7AQO - chains G and H of the 12 polymer chains in the assembly; structure by electron microscopy, 4.50 A resolution (low resolution: residue-level contacts below are approximate; hydrogen-bond / salt-bridge calls are withheld).

[Chain G]
Protein: THO complex subunit 2
From: Saccharomyces cerevisiae S288C
Reference sequence: A0A6A5Q535 (A0A6A5Q535_YEASX); residues 1-1597 here = UniProt positions 1-1597
Amino-acid sequence (1601 residues; each row starts with the number of its first residue; numbers below 1 keep their minus sign (Gly-3 is residue -3)):
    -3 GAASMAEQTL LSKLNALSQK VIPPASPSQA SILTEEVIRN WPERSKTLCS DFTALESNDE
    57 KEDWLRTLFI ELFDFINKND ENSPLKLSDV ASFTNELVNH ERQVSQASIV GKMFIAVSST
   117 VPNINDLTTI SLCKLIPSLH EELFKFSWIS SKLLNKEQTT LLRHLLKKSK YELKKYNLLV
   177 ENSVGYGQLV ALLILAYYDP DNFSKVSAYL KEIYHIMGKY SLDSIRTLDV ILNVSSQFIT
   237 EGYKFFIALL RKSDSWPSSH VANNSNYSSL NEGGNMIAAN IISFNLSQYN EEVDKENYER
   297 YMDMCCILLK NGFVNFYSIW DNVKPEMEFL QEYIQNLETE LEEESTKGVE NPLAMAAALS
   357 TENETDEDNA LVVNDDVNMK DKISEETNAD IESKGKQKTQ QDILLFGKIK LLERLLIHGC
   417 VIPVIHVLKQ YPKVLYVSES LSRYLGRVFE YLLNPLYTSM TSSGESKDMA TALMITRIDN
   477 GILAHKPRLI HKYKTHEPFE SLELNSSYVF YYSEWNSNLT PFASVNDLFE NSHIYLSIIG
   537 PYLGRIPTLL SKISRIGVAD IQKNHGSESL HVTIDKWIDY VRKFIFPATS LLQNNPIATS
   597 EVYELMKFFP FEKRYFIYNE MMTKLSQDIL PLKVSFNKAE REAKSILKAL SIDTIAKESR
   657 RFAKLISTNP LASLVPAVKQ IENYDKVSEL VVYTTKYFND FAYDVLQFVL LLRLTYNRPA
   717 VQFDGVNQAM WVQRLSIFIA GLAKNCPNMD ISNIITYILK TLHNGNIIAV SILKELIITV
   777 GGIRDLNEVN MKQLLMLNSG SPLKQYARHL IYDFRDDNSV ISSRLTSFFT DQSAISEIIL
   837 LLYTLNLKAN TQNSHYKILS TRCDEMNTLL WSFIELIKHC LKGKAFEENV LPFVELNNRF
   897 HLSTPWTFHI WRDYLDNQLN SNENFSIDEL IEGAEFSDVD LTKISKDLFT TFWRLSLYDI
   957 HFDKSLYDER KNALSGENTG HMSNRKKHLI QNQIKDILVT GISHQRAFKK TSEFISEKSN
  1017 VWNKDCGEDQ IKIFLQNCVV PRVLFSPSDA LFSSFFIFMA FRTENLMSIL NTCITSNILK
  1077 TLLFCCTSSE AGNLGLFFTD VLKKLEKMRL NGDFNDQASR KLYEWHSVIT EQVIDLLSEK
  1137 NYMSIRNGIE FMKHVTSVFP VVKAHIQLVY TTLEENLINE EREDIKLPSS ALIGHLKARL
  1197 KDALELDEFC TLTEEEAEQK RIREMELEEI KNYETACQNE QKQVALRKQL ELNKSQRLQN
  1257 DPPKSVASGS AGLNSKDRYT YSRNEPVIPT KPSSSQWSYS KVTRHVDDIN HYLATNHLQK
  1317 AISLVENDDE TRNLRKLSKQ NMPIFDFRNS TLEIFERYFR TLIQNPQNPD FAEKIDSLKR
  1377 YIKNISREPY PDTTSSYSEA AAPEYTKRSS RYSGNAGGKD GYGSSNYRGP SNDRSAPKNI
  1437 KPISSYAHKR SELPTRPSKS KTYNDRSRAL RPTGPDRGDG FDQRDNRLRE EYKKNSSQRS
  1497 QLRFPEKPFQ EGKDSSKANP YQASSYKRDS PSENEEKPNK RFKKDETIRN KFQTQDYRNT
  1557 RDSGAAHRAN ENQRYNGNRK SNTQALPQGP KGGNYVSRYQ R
Disordered / not traced: -3 to 11, 73-84, 357-393, 972-982, 1019-1023, 1156-1597
Construct notes: expression tag (-3 to 0)

[Chain H]
Protein: THO complex subunit HPR1
From: Saccharomyces cerevisiae S288C
Reference sequence: P17629 (HPR1_YEAST); residues 1-720 here = UniProt positions 1-720
Amino-acid sequence (720 residues; numbered 1 to 720; the number before each row is that of its first residue):
     1 MSNTEELIQN SIGFLQKTFK ALPVSFDSIR HEPLPSSMLH ASVLNFEWEP LEKNISAIHD
    61 RDSLIDIILK RFIIDSMTNA IEDEEENNLE KGLLNSCIGL DFVYNSRFNR SNPASWGNTF
   121 FELFSTIIDL LNSPSTFLKF WPYAESRIEW FKMNTSVEPV SLGESNLISY KQPLYEKLRH
   181 WNDILAKLEN NDILNTVKHY NMKYKLENFL SELLPINEES NFNRSASISA LQESDNEWNR
   241 SARERESNRS SDVIFAADYN FVFYHLIICP IEFAFSDLEY KNDVDRSLSP LLDAILEIEE
   301 NFYSKIKMNN RTRYSLEEAL NTEYYANYDV MTPKLPVYMK HSNAMKMDRN EFWANLQNIK
   361 ESDDYTLRPT IMDISLSNTT CLYKQLTQED DDYYRKQFIL QLCFTTNLIR NLISSDETRN
   421 FYKSCYLREN PLSDIDFENL DEVNKKRGLN LCSYICDNRV LKFYKIKDPD FYRVIRKLMS
   481 SDEKFTTAKI DGFKEFQNFR ISKEKIPPPA FDETFKKFTF IKMGNKLINN VWKIPTGLDK
   541 IEQEVKKPEG VYEAAQAKWE SKISSETSGG EAKDEIIRQW QTLRFLRSRY LFDFDKVNEK
   601 TGVDGLFEEP RKVEALDDSF KEKLLYKINQ EHRKKLQDAR EYKIGKERKK RALEEEASFP
   661 EREQKIKSQR INSASQTEGD ELKSEQTQPK GEISEENTKI KSSEVSSQDP DSGVAGEFAP
Disordered / not traced: 1, 79-88, 242-249, 554-575, 605-720
UniProt features mapped onto this chain:
  - modified residue: Ser234 (Phosphoserine)

[How chain G and chain H interact]
Pairs across the interface (153; chain G residue first):
  Leu157(G) - Arg428(H)
  His160(G) - Arg428(H)
  Lys164(G) - Glu429(H)
  Lys166(G) - Arg179(H)
  Lys166(G) - Asn182(H)
  Tyr167(G) - Tyr175(H)
  Tyr167(G) - Leu178(H)
  Tyr167(G) - Arg179(H)
  Tyr167(G) - Asn182(H)
  Tyr167(G) - Ser220(H)
  Glu168(G) - Asn182(H)
  Leu169(G) - Asn182(H)
  Leu169(G) - Ser220(H)
  Lys171(G) - Ser211(H)
  Lys171(G) - Asn221(H)
  Lys171(G) - Asn223(H)
  Tyr172(G) - Ala226(H)
  Tyr172(G) - Ile228(H)
  Asn173(G) - Asn223(H)
  Asn173(G) - Lys489(H)
  Leu174(G) - Asp482(H)
  Leu174(G) - Phe485(H)
  Leu174(G) - Thr486(H)
  Leu175(G) - Phe404(H)
  Leu175(G) - Leu478(H)
  Val176(G) - Phe404(H)
  Val176(G) - Leu408(H)
  Val176(G) - Asp482(H)
  Glu177(G) - Asn223(H)
  Glu177(G) - Ala226(H)
  Glu177(G) - Ser227(H)
  Glu177(G) - Ile228(H)
  Glu177(G) - Lys489(H)
  Asn178(G) - Ile228(H)
  Asn178(G) - Leu231(H)
  Ser179(G) - Ile267(H)
  Val180(G) - Leu231(H)
  Val180(G) - Gln401(H)
  Gln184(G) - Thr370(H)
  Gln184(G) - Met372(H)
  Gln184(G) - Asp373(H)
  Gln184(G) - Gln397(H)
  Val186(G) - Leu400(H)
  Ala187(G) - Met372(H)
  Ala187(G) - Gln397(H)
  Leu188(G) - Ile371(H)
  Leu188(G) - Met372(H)
  Ile190(G) - Tyr393(H)
  Tyr194(G) - Pro333(H)
  Pro196(G) - Leu335(H)
  Asp197(G) - Arg349(H)
  Asp197(G) - Asn350(H)
  Asp197(G) - Trp353(H)
  Lys201(G) - Trp353(H)
  Ala204(G) - Gln357(H)
  Glu208(G) - Thr370(H)
  Glu208(G) - Ile371(H)
  Tyr210(G) - Tyr204(H)
  His211(G) - Val197(H)
  His211(G) - Tyr200(H)
  His211(G) - Thr370(H)
  Ile212(G) - Thr370(H)
  Met213(G) - Tyr204(H)
  Gly214(G) - Tyr200(H)
  Gly214(G) - Lys203(H)
  Lys215(G) - Tyr200(H)
  Ser220(G) - Asn208(H)
  Ile221(G) - Ser211(H)
  Arg222(G) - Ser481(H)
  Arg222(G) - Asp482(H)
  Arg222(G) - Phe485(H)
  Asp225(G) - Phe485(H)
  Asn229(G) - Leu478(H)
  Asn229(G) - Ser481(H)
  Gln233(G) - Asp470(H)
  Gln233(G) - Arg473(H)
  Gln233(G) - Val474(H)
  Asp250(G) - Tyr204(H)
  Tyr263(G) - Ile506(H)
  Tyr263(G) - Pro509(H)
  Tyr263(G) - Phe511(H)
  Ser264(G) - Ile506(H)
  Asn267(G) - Glu504(H)
  Met272(G) - Leu162(H)
  Met272(G) - Gly163(H)
  Asn276(G) - Ile216(H)
  Asn276(G) - Phe499(H)
  Phe280(G) - Phe496(H)
  Val289(G) - Arg476(H)
  Val289(G) - Ser480(H)
  Asn293(G) - Arg473(H)
  Arg296(G) - Arg473(H)
  Tyr297(G) - Lys477(H)
  Tyr313(G) - Ile506(H)
  Asp317(G) - Ser502(H)
  Asn318(G) - Phe499(H)
  Asn318(G) - Arg500(H)
  His422(G) - Ile506(H)
  Lys425(G) - Phe511(H)
  His487(G) - Tyr324(H)
  Tyr489(G) - Asn327(H)
  Asn501(G) - Tyr324(H)
  Asn501(G) - Tyr325(H)
  His529(G) - Glu513(H)
  His529(G) - Phe515(H)
  Ile530(G) - Phe511(H)
  Asp575(G) - Phe515(H)
  Asp575(G) - Lys516(H)
  Arg578(G) - Lys517(H)
  Lys579(G) - Thr514(H)
  Lys579(G) - Phe515(H)
  Phe607(G) - Trp532(H)
  Glu608(G) - Lys522(H)
  Tyr611(G) - Met523(H)
  Phe612(G) - Phe518(H)
  Phe612(G) - Thr519(H)
  Asn615(G) - Gly524(H)
  Thr711(G) - Leu527(H)
  Thr711(G) - Ile528(H)
  Thr711(G) - Val531(H)
  Asn749(G) - Trp532(H)
  Lys756(G) - Val531(H)
  Lys756(G) - Ile534(H)
  Lys756(G) - Thr536(H)
  His759(G) - Pro535(H)
  His759(G) - Thr536(H)
  Glu833(G) - Ile541(H)
  Leu836(G) - Ile541(H)
  Leu837(G) - Ile541(H)
  Thr840(G) - Ile541(H)
  Asn846(G) - Gln581(H)
  Gln848(G) - Gln581(H)
  Ser850(G) - Ile577(H)
  Tyr852(G) - Ile577(H)
  Leu855(G) - Gln581(H)
  Cys859(G) - Arg584(H)
  Phe896(G) - Leu538(H)
  Lys1028(G) - Phe592(H)
  Leu1031(G) - Phe592(H)
  Gln1032(G) - Arg587(H)
  Gln1032(G) - Ser588(H)
  Gln1032(G) - Arg589(H)
  Gln1032(G) - Tyr590(H)
  Gln1032(G) - Leu591(H)
  Asn1033(G) - Ser588(H)
  Leu1040(G) - Arg587(H)
  Asn1073(G) - Asp595(H)
  Thr1077(G) - Phe594(H)
  Leu1078(G) - Leu591(H)
  Phe1080(G) - Trp580(H)
  Cys1081(G) - Trp580(H)
  Cys1081(G) - Leu583(H)
  Cys1081(G) - Arg584(H)
Also at the interface, not in a pair above, chain G (119 interface residues in all): Lys163, Gly183, Leu191, Ser200, Tyr216, Ser217, Val230, Phe234, Ala275, Glu292, Ser314, Ile471, Lys482, Leu485, Phe525, Phe580, Leu707, Thr752, Tyr753, Leu755, Thr847, Ser856, Val1036, Ser1072, Cys1082
Also at the interface, not in a pair above, chain H (120 interface residues in all): Glu145, Ser169, Tyr170, Asn201, Lys205, Leu210, Phe222, Ser225, Gln232, Glu233, Phe263, Asn321, Thr322, Glu323, Arg368, Pro369, Thr405, Pro431, Phe471, Phe493, Pro508, Asp512, Asn525, Gly537, Lys540, Val597

[In short]
119 residues of chain G and 120 residues of chain H are in contact.
Here chain G is THO complex subunit 2 and chain H is THO complex subunit HPR1, both from Saccharomyces
cerevisiae S288C. Entry 7AQO (yeast THO-Sub2 complex dimer) was determined by electron microscopy (same
publication as 7APX).
